Entry 6M8S (X-ray diffraction, 3.71 A resolution); this record covers chains G and O of the 15 polymer chains in the assembly.

Chain G:
Protein: Guanine nucleotide-binding protein G(I)/G(S)/G(T) subunit beta-1
Organism: Homo sapiens
UniProtKB: P62873 (GBB1_HUMAN); residue numbers follow UniProt; this construct covers 2-340
Chain sequence (350 residues; row label = number of the first residue in the row; numbers below 1 keep their minus sign (Met-9 is residue -9)):
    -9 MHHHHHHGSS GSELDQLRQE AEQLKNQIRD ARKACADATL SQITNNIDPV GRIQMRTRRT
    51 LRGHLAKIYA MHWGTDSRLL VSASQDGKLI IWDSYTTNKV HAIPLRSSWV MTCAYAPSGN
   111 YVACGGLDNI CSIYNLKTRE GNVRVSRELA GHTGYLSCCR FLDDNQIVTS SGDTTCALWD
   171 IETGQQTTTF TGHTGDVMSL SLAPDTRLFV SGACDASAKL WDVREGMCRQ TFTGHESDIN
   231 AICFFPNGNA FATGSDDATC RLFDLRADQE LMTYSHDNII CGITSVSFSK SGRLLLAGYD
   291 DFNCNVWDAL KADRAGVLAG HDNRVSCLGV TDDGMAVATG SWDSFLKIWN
Disordered / not traced: -9 to 1, 128-132
Differences from the reference sequence: expression tag (-9 to 1)
Swiss-Prot annotation at these positions:
  - modified residue: Ser2 (N-acetylserine), His266 (Phosphohistidine)
  - natural variant: Leu30 (L30F: In MRD42; uncertain significance), Arg52 (R52G: In MRD42), Gly64 (G64V: In MRD42), Asp76 (D76E: In MRD42; D76G: In MRD42), Gly77 (G77S: In MRD42), Lys78 (K78R: In MRD42), Ile80 (I80N: In MRD42; I80T: In MRD42), His91 (H91R: In MRD42; uncertain significance), Ala92 (A92T: In MRD42), Pro94 (P94S: In MRD42), Leu95 (L95P: In MRD42), Arg96 (R96L: In MRD42), 5 further natural variant entries in UniProt
Reported in the primary citation:
  - mutagenesis - R42D/R46D: decreased binding to BTB/POZ domain-containing protein KCTD12 (chain O)

Chain O:
Protein: BTB/POZ domain-containing protein KCTD12
Organism: Homo sapiens
UniProtKB: Q96CX2 (KCD12_HUMAN); residue numbers follow UniProt; this construct covers 200-325
Chain sequence (129 residues; each row starts with the number of its first residue):
   197 GPESLDGSRR SGYITIGYRG SYTIGRDAQA DAKFRRVARI TVCGKTSLAK EVFGDTLNES
   257 RDPDRPPERY TSRYYLKFNF LEQAFDKLSE SGFHMVACSS TGTCAFASST DQSEDKIWTS
   317 YTEYVFCRE
Disordered / not traced: 197-205, 221-226, 301-308, 325
Differences from the reference sequence: expression tag (197-199)
Swiss-Prot annotation at these positions:
  - modified residue: Ser200 (Phosphoserine)
Reported in the primary citation:
  - mutagenesis - R232D, R257D: unchanged localization to GABAB receptors

How chain G and chain O interact:
Contacting residue pairs (13; chain G residue first):
  Thr184(G) with Ser256(O), hydrogen bond (backbone-side chain)
  Asp186(G) with Arg257(O), salt bridge
  Cys204(G) with Arg257(O); Arg269(O), hydrogen bond (backbone-side chain)
  Asp205(G) with Ser256(O); Arg257(O); Pro259(O)
  Thr223(G) with Asp260(O)
  Glu226(G) with Arg265(O), salt bridge; Arg269(O)
  Ser227(G) with Arg269(O)
  Asp228(G) with Arg257(O), salt bridge; Arg269(O), salt bridge
Also at the interface, not in a pair above, chain G (10 interface residues in all): Ala206, His225
Also at the interface, not in a pair above, chain O (8 interface residues in all): Asp258, Arg261
From the paper, about this interface:
  - hot spots on chain O (mutagenesis) - R232D, R257D: abolished binding to Guanine nucleotide-binding protein G(I)/G(S)/G(T) subunit beta-1 (chain G)

In short:
Chain G and chain O form an interface of 10 and 8 residues respectively, with 2 hydrogen bonds and 4 salt
bridges. Polar contacts include Asp186(G)-Arg257(O), Glu226(G)-Arg265(O) and Asp228(G)-Arg257(O). The paper
reports that R232D and R257D of chain O abolish binding to Guanine nucleotide-binding protein G(I)/G(S)/G(T)
subunit beta-1 (chain G); R42D/R46D of chain G reduce binding to BTB/POZ domain-containing protein KCTD12
(chain O).
Chain G is Guanine nucleotide-binding protein G(I)/G(S)/G(T) subunit beta-1 and chain O is BTB/POZ
domain-containing protein KCTD12, both from Homo sapiens; the structure, Crystal structure of the KCTD12 H1
domain in complex with Gbeta1gamma2 subunits, was determined by X-ray diffraction together with 6M8R from the
same study.
